Entry 1VZJ (X-ray diffraction, 2.35 A resolution); this record covers chains C and D of the 5 polymer chains in the assembly.

# Chain C (and D)
Molecule: Acetylcholinesterase
Notes: EC 3.1.1.7; fragment: c terminal tetramerization domain, residues 575-614; chain D of this document is another copy of the same molecule, construct and numbering; everything in this record applies to it too
UniProtKB: P22303 (ACES_HUMAN); residues 1-40 here correspond to UniProt positions 575-614 (UniProt number = residue number + 574)
Sequence (40 residues; row label = number of the first residue in the row):
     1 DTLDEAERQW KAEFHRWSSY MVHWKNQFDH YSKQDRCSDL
Disordered / not traced: 33-40
Modified / non-standard residues: Mse21 (selenomethionine; parent Met)
Reported in the primary citation:
  - self-association interface (contacts with another copy of this molecule); pairs are residue here / residue on that copy: Tyr20-Phe14 (pi stacking)

# How chain C and chain D interact
Contacting residue pairs (18; chain C residue first):
  Thr2(C) - Glu7(D)
  Ala6(C) - Trp10(D)  hydrophobic
  Gln9(C) - Phe14(D)
  Trp10(C) - Phe14(D)  hydrophobic
  Glu13(C) - Phe14(D)
  Glu13(C) - Trp17(D)
  Glu13(C) - Ser18(D)
  Trp17(C) - Trp17(D)
  Trp17(C) - Mse21(D)
  Tyr20(C) - Mse21(D)  hydrophobic
  Tyr20(C) - Trp24(D)  hydrophobic
  Tyr20(C) - Lys25(D)
  His23(C) - Phe28(D)
  Trp24(C) - Trp24(D)
  Trp24(C) - Phe28(D)
  Gln27(C) - Phe28(D)
  Gln27(C) - Ser32(D)  hydrogen bond
  Tyr31(C) - Tyr31(D)
Also at the interface, not in a pair above, chain D (12 interface residues in all): Lys11

# In short
11 residues of chain C face 12 of chain D across their interface, with 1 hydrogen bond. Its one
hydrogen-bonded contact is Gln27(C)-Ser32(D). The paper reports a self-association interface involving
Tyr20(C).
Chain C and chain D are both Acetylcholinesterase; the structure, Structure of the tetramerization domain of
acetylcholinesterase: four-fold interaction of a WWW motif with a left-handed ..., was determined by X-ray
diffraction.
